Entry 1B95 (X-ray diffraction, 2.05 A resolution); this record covers chains A and B of the 4 polymer chains in the assembly.

[Chain A (and B)]
Name: Restriction endonuclease ecorv
From: Escherichia coli
Notes: EC 3.1.21.4; chain B of this document is another copy of the same molecule, construct and numbering; everything in this record applies to it too
UniProtKB: P04390 (T2E5_ECOLI); residues 2-245 here correspond to UniProt positions 1-244 (UniProt number = residue number - 1)
Sequence (244 residues; each row starts with the number of its first residue):
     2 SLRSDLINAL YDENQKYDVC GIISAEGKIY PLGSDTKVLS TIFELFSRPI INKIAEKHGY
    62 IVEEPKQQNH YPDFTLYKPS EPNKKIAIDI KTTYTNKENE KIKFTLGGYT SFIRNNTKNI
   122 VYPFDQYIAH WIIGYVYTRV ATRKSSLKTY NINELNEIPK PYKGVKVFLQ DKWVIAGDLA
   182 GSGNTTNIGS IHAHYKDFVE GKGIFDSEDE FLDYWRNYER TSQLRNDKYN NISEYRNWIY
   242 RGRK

[Interface between chain A and chain B]
Pairs across the interface (89):
  Glu14(A) - Lys29(B)  salt bridge
  Glu14(A) - Tyr31(B)  hydrogen bond
  Lys17(A) - Glu27(B)
  Tyr18(A) - Ser25(B)
  Tyr18(A) - Glu27(B)
  Tyr18(A) - Lys29(B)
  Asp19(A) - Ser25(B)
  Asp19(A) - Ala26(B)  hydrogen bond (backbone-backbone)
  Asp19(A) - Glu27(B)  hydrogen bond (backbone-side chain)
  Val20(A) - Ile23(B)  hydrophobic
  Val20(A) - Ile24(B)
  Val20(A) - Ser25(B)
  Cys21(A) - Ile24(B)  hydrogen bond (backbone-backbone)
  Cys21(A) - Ser25(B)
  Cys21(A) - Ala26(B)  hydrogen bond (side chain-backbone)
  Gly22(A) - Ile23(B)
  Gly22(A) - Ile24(B)  hydrogen bond (backbone-backbone)
  Ile23(A) - Val20(B)  hydrophobic
  Ile23(A) - Gly22(B)
  Ile23(A) - Ile43(B)  hydrophobic
  Ile23(A) - Leu46(B)  hydrophobic
  Ile24(A) - Val20(B)
  Ile24(A) - Cys21(B)  hydrogen bond (backbone-backbone)
  Ile24(A) - Gly22(B)  hydrogen bond (backbone-backbone)
  Ser25(A) - Tyr18(B)
  Ser25(A) - Asp19(B)
  Ser25(A) - Val20(B)
  Ser25(A) - Cys21(B)
  Ser25(A) - Leu156(B)
  Ala26(A) - Asp19(B)  hydrogen bond (backbone-backbone)
  Ala26(A) - Cys21(B)
  Ala26(A) - Leu156(B)
  Ala26(A) - Asn157(B)
  Glu27(A) - Lys17(B)
  Glu27(A) - Tyr18(B)
  Glu27(A) - Asp19(B)  hydrogen bond (side chain-backbone)
  Lys29(A) - Glu14(B)  salt bridge
  Lys29(A) - Tyr18(B)
  Tyr31(A) - Glu14(B)  hydrogen bond
  Tyr31(A) - Tyr18(B)
  Tyr31(A) - Phe47(B)
  Tyr31(A) - Pro50(B)  hydrophobic
  Pro32(A) - Arg49(B)
  Leu33(A) - Leu46(B)  hydrophobic
  Gly34(A) - Leu46(B)
  Asp36(A) - Gln69(B)
  Thr37(A) - Gln69(B)  hydrogen bond (backbone-side chain)
  Lys38(A) - Ser41(B)  hydrogen bond
  Lys38(A) - Thr42(B)  hydrogen bond (backbone-side chain)
  Val39(A) - Thr42(B)
  Val39(A) - Leu46(B)  hydrophobic
  Thr42(A) - Lys38(B)
  Thr42(A) - Val39(B)
  Thr42(A) - Thr42(B)  hydrogen bond
  Ile43(A) - Ile23(B)  hydrophobic
  Leu46(A) - Tyr31(B)
  Leu46(A) - Pro32(B)
  Leu46(A) - Leu33(B)  hydrophobic
  Leu46(A) - Gly34(B)
  Phe47(A) - Tyr31(B)
  Arg49(A) - Ser146(B)  hydrogen bond (side chain-backbone)
  Arg49(A) - Ser147(B)  hydrogen bond (side chain-backbone)
  Arg49(A) - Leu148(B)
  Pro50(A) - Tyr31(B)  hydrophobic
  Pro50(A) - Leu148(B)
  Pro50(A) - Thr150(B)
  Asn53(A) - Leu148(B)
  Lys67(A) - Arg144(B)
  Gln69(A) - Asp36(B)
  Gln69(A) - Thr37(B)  hydrogen bond (side chain-backbone)
  Gln69(A) - Lys38(B)
  Gln69(A) - Arg140(B)  hydrogen bond
  Tyr95(A) - Gln69(B)
  Arg140(A) - Lys67(B)  hydrogen bond (side chain-backbone)
  Arg140(A) - Gln69(B)
  Thr143(A) - Arg49(B)
  Thr143(A) - Glu65(B)
  Ser147(A) - Arg49(B)  hydrogen bond (backbone-side chain)
  Leu148(A) - Arg49(B)
  Leu148(A) - Pro50(B)
  Leu148(A) - Asn53(B)
  Leu148(A) - Glu65(B)
  Thr150(A) - Pro50(B)
  Ile153(A) - Ile153(B)  hydrophobic
  Leu156(A) - Ile24(B)  hydrophobic
  Leu156(A) - Ser25(B)
  Leu156(A) - Gly28(B)
  Asn157(A) - Ala26(B)
  Asn185(A) - Asn185(B)  hydrogen bond (backbone-side chain)
Also at the interface, not in a pair above, chain A (45 interface residues in all): Gly28, Ile30, Glu65, Tyr138, Lys149
Also at the interface, not in a pair above, chain B (47 interface residues in all): Ile30, Tyr138, Lys149, Lys161

[Summary]
45 residues of chain A face 47 of chain B across their interface, with 22 hydrogen bonds and 2 salt bridges.
Among the polar pairs are Glu14(A)-Lys29(B), Glu14(A)-Tyr31(B) and Asp19(A)-Glu27(B).
Both chains are Restriction endonuclease ecorv (Escherichia coli). Entry 1B95 (Analysis of a mutational
hot-spot in the ecorv restriction endonuclease: A catalytic role for a main ...) was determined by X-ray
diffraction together with 1B94, 1B96 and 1B97 from the same study.
